PDB entry 8TME | electron microscopy, 3.10 A resolution | chains L and H of the 7 polymer chains in the assembly

== Chain L ==
Name: sAB C18 Light Chain
Organism: Homo sapiens
Chain sequence (215 residues; numbered 1 to 215; the number before each row is that of its first residue):
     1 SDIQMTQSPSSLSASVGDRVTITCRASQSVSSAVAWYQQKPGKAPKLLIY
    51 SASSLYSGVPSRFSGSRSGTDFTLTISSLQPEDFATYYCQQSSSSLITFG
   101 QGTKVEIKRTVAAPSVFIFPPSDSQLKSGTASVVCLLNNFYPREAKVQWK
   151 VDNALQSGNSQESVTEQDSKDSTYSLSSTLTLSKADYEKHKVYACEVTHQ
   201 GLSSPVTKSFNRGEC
Disordered / not traced: 1, 109-215
Disulfides: Cys24-Cys89

== Chain H ==
Name: sAB C18 Heavy Chain
Organism: Homo sapiens
Chain sequence (237 residues; numbered 1 to 237; the number before each row is that of its first residue):
     1 EISEVQLVESGGGLVQPGGSLRLSCAASGFNVSYYSIHWVRQAPGKGLEW
    51 VASISSSSGSTSYADSVKGRFTISADTSKNTAYLQMNSLRAEDTAVYYCA
   101 RSYWYYIWSYSYGNAMDYWGQGTLVTVSSASTKGPSVFPLAPSSKSTSGG
   151 TAALGCLVKDYFPEPVTVSWNSGALTSGVHTFPAVLQSSGLYSLSSVVTV
   201 PSSSLGTQTYICNVNHKPSNTKVDKKVEPKSCDKTHT
Disordered / not traced: 1-3, 130-237
Disulfides: Cys25-Cys99

== Chain L / chain H interface ==
Residue-residue contacts (35; chain L residue first):
  Ser31(L) - Ile107(H)
  Ser31(L) - Tyr110(H)
  Ser31(L) - Ser111(H)  hydrogen bond
  Ser32(L) - Ile107(H)
  Ala33(L) - Ile107(H)
  Tyr37(L) - Ala115(H)
  Tyr37(L) - Met116(H)  hydrogen bond (side chain-backbone)
  Gln39(L) - Gln42(H)  hydrogen bond
  Gln39(L) - Leu48(H)
  Gln39(L) - Tyr98(H)  hydrogen bond
  Ala44(L) - Trp119(H)  hydrophobic
  Ala44(L) - Gly120(H)
  Pro45(L) - Leu48(H)  hydrophobic
  Pro45(L) - Trp119(H)  hydrogen bond (backbone-side chain)
  Leu47(L) - Ala115(H)  hydrophobic
  Leu47(L) - Met116(H)
  Leu47(L) - Asp117(H)
  Tyr50(L) - Tyr103(H)
  Tyr50(L) - Tyr105(H)  hydrophobic
  Tyr50(L) - Ala115(H)  hydrophobic
  Ser51(L) - Tyr105(H)  hydrogen bond (backbone-side chain)
  Tyr56(L) - Asp117(H)  hydrogen bond
  Tyr88(L) - Gln42(H)  hydrogen bond
  Tyr88(L) - Gly47(H)
  Tyr88(L) - Leu48(H)
  Ser92(L) - Tyr112(H)
  Ser92(L) - Gly113(H)
  Ser92(L) - Asn114(H)  hydrogen bond (side chain-backbone)
  Ser95(L) - Trp50(H)
  Ser95(L) - Ser62(H)  hydrogen bond
  Leu96(L) - Trp50(H)  hydrophobic
  Leu96(L) - Tyr63(H)
  Ile97(L) - Trp50(H)
  Ile97(L) - Met116(H)  hydrophobic
  Phe99(L) - Leu48(H)  hydrophobic
Also at the interface, not in a pair above, chain L (23 interface residues in all): Val34, Ala35, Lys43, Gln90, Ser93, Gln101
Also at the interface, not in a pair above, chain H (25 interface residues in all): His38, Val40, Glu49, Asp65, Tyr118

== In short ==
23 residues of chain L face 25 of chain H across their interface, with 10 hydrogen bonds. Polar pairs include
Ser31(L)-Ser111(H), Tyr37(L)-Met116(H) and Gln39(L)-Gln42(H).
Here chain L is sAB C18 Light Chain and chain H is sAB C18 Heavy Chain, both from Homo sapiens. Entry 8TME
(Cryo-EM structure of CorA in complex with conformation-specific synthetic antibody C18 and 100 uM MgCl2,
State ...) was determined by electron microscopy.
